Entry 8XKV (electron microscopy, 3.30 A resolution); this record covers chains C and K of the 17 polymer chains in the assembly.

[Chain C]
Name: Probable inactive ATP-dependent zinc metalloprotease FTSHI 5, chloroplastic
Source organism: Arabidopsis thaliana
Reference sequence: F4J3N2 (FTSI5_ARATH); residue numbers follow UniProt; this construct covers 1-1320
Chain sequence (1320 residues; row label = number of the first residue in the row):
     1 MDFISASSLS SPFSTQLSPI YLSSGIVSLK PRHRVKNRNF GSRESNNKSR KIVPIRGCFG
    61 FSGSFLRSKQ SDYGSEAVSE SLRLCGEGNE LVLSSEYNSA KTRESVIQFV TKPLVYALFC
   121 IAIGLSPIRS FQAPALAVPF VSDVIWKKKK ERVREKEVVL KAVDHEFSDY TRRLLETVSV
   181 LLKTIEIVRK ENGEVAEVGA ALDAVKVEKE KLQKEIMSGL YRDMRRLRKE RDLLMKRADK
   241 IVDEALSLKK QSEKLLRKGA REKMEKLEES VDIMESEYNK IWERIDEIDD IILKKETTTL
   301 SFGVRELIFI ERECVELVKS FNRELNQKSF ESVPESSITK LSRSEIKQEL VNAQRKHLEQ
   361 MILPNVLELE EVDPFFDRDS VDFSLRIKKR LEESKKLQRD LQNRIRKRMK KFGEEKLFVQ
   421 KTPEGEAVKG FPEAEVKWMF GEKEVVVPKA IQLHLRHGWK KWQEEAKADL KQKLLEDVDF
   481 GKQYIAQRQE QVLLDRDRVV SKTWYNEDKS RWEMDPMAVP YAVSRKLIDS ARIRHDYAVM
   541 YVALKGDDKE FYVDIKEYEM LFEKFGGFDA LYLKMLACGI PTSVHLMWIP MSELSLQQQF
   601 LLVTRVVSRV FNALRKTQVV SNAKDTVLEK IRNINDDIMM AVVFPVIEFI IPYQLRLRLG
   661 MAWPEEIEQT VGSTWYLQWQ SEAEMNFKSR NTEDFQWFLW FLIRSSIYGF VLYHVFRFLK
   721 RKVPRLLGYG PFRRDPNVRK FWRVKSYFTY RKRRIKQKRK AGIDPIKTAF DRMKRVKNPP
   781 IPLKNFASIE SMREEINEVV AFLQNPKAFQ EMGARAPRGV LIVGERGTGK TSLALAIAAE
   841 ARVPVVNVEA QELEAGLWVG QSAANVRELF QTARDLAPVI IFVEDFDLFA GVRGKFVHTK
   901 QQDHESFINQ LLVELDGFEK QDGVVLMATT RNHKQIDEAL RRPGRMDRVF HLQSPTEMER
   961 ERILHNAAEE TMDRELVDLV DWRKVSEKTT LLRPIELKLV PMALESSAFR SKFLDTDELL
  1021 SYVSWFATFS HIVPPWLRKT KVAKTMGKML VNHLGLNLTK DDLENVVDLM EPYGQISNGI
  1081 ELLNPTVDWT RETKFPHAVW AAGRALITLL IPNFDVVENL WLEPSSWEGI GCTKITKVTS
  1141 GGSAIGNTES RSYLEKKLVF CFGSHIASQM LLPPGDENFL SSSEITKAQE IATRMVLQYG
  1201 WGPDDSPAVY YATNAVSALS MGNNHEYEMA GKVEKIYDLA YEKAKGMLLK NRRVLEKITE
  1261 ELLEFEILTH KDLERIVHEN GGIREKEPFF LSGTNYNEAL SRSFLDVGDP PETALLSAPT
Disordered / not traced: 1-167, 332-377, 618-763, 1072-1082, 1139-1147, 1301-1320
UniProt features mapped onto this chain:
  - binding site (ATP): Gly824 to Thr831

[Chain K]
Name: Aspartyl/glutamyl-tRNA (Asn/Gln) amidotransferase subunit B
Source organism: Arabidopsis thaliana
Reference sequence: Q9C567 (Q9C567_ARATH); numbering as in UniProt (aligned over 1-80)
Chain sequence (80 residues; each row starts with the number of its first residue):
     1 MGNKATTVKE EREEIHLKIV PPLDKVFLRW LARDLQRVHG FKPKNNTRAI TPPDSYIEFM
    61 RLNGSLDVDL DDPDLAHLFK
Disordered / not traced: 1-13

[Interface between chain C and chain K]
Pairs across the interface (60):
  Phe302(C) with His16(K)
  Phe431(C) with Val26(K), hydrophobic; Trp30(K)
  Pro432(C) with Trp30(K), hydrophobic
  Val436(C) with Arg33(K), hydrogen bond (backbone-side chain)
  Val446(C) with Gln36(K)
  Val447(C) with Arg37(K)
  Pro448(C) with Gln36(K); Arg37(K)
  Lys449(C) with Arg37(K), hydrogen bond (backbone-backbone)
  Leu453(C) with Val38(K); His39(K); Lys42(K)
  His454(C) with Lys44(K)
  Arg456(C) with Val38(K), hydrogen bond (side chain-backbone); His39(K), hydrogen bond
  His457(C) with Lys42(K), hydrogen bond (side chain-backbone); Lys44(K)
  Gly458(C) with Ala49(K); Ile50(K)
  Trp459(C) with Ile50(K); Pro52(K); Tyr56(K), hydrophobic
  Lys461(C) with Asn45(K), hydrogen bond (side chain-backbone); Thr47(K), hydrogen bond (side chain-backbone); Ala49(K)
  Trp462(C) with Ala49(K); Ile50(K); Thr51(K)
  Gln463(C) with Met60(K); Ser65(K); Leu66(K)
  Lys467(C) with Asp67(K); Val68(K)
  Leu470(C) with Val68(K), hydrophobic
  Lys471(C) with Val68(K); Asp69(K), hydrogen bond (side chain-backbone); Asp74(K), salt bridge; Ala76(K)
  Leu475(C) with Leu75(K), hydrophobic
  Tyr484(C) with Asp67(K); Val68(K), hydrogen bond (side chain-backbone)
  Ile485(C) with Leu70(K), hydrophobic; Lys80(K)
  Arg488(C) with Val68(K), hydrogen bond (side chain-backbone); Leu70(K)
  Arg532(C) with Glu14(K), hydrogen bond (side chain-backbone)
  Tyr537(C) with Pro21(K); Pro22(K); Leu23(K), hydrophobic
  Asp569(C) with Leu23(K); Asp24(K), hydrogen bond (side chain-backbone)
  Tyr572(C) with Leu23(K), hydrophobic
  Leu573(C) with Phe27(K), hydrophobic; Leu28(K), hydrophobic; Leu31(K), hydrophobic
  Thr582(C) with Glu14(K); Ile15(K); His16(K), hydrogen bond (backbone-backbone)
  Ser583(C) with Glu14(K), hydrogen bond (side chain-backbone)
Interface residues without a listed pair, chain C (38 interface residues in all): Phe309, Arg404, Glu435, Leu474, Phe568, Ala570, Pro581
Interface residues without a listed pair, chain K (41 interface residues in all): Leu17, Lys18, Val20, Pro43

[In short]
The interface between chain C and chain K involves 38 residues on one side and 41 on the other, with 14
hydrogen bonds and 1 salt bridge. Polar pairs include Lys471(C)-Asp74(K), Val436(C)-Arg33(K) and
Arg456(C)-Val38(K). UniProt lists 8 ATP-binding residues on chain C.
Here chain C is Probable inactive ATP-dependent zinc metalloprotease FTSHI 5, chloroplastic and chain K is
Aspartyl/glutamyl-tRNA (Asn/Gln) amidotransferase subunit B, both from Arabidopsis thaliana. Entry 8XKV
(Cryo-EM structure of the Ycf2-FtsHi motor complex from Arabidopsis in Apo state) was determined by electron
microscopy, deposited together with 8Z9Y and 8XKU.
